Entry 2B7Q (X-ray diffraction, 3.31 A resolution); this record covers chains A and C of the 3 polymer chains in the assembly.

# Chain A (and C)
Molecule: Probable nicotinate-nucleotide pyrophosphorylase
From: Helicobacter pylori
Notes: EC 2.4.2.19; chain C of this document is another copy of the same molecule, construct and numbering; everything in this record applies to it too
UniProt: O25909 (NADC_HELPY); residue numbers follow UniProt; this construct covers 1-273
Chain sequence (273 residues; row label = number of the first residue in the row):
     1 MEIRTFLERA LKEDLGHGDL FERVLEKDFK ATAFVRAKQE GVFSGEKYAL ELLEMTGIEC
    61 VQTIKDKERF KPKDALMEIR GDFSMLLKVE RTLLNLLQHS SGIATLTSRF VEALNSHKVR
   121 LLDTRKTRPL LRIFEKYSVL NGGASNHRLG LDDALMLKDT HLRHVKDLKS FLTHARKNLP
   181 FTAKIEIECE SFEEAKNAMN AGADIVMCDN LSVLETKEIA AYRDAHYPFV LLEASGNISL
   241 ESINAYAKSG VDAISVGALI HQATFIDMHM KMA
Ligand contacts: nicotinate mononucleotide (NCN): Asp123, Thr124, Arg125, Lys126, His147, Arg148, Met156, Glu188, Met207, Asp209, Glu233, Ser235, Gly236, Asn237, Ser255, Val256, Gly257, Ala258, His261
UniProt features mapped onto this chain:
  - binding site (substrate): Arg91, Thr124 to Lys126, Arg148, Lys158, Glu188, Asp209, Ser235 to Asn237, Val256 to Ala258

# Interface between chain A and chain C
Contacting residue pairs (8):
  Glu2(A) with Leu15(C); Lys88(C), salt bridge
  Arg4(A) with Met55(C)
  Ile133(A) with His17(C)
  Leu140(A) with Arg23(C)
  Asn146(A) with Arg23(C)
  Leu149(A) with His17(C)
  Asp152(A) with His17(C), salt bridge
Other interface residues (no listed pair), chain A (9 interface residues in all): Gly150, Asp153
Other interface residues (no listed pair), chain C (6 interface residues in all): Glu22

# Summary
9 residues of chain A and 6 residues of chain C are in contact; the contacts include 2 salt bridges. Polar
pairs include Glu2(A)-Lys88(C) and Asp152(A)-His17(C). Bound to chain A: nicotinate mononucleotide. From
UniProt: 14 substrate-binding residues on chain A.
Chain A and chain C are both Probable nicotinate-nucleotide pyrophosphorylase (Helicobacter pylori); the
structure, Crystal structure of quinolinic acid phosphoribosyltransferase from Helicobacter pylori with
nicotinate mononucleotide, was determined by X-ray diffraction (same publication as 2B7N and 2B7P).
